PDB entry 8U8T | X-ray diffraction, 2.90 A resolution | chains B and C of the 3 polymer chains in the assembly

[Chain B (and C)]
Name: Copper oxidase
Organism: Streptomyces coelicolor
Notes: chain C of this document is another copy of the same molecule, construct and numbering; everything in this record applies to it too
UniProt: Q9XAL8 (Q9XAL8_STRCO); numbering as in UniProt (aligned over 1-343)
Amino-acid sequence (351 residues; each row starts with the number of its first residue):
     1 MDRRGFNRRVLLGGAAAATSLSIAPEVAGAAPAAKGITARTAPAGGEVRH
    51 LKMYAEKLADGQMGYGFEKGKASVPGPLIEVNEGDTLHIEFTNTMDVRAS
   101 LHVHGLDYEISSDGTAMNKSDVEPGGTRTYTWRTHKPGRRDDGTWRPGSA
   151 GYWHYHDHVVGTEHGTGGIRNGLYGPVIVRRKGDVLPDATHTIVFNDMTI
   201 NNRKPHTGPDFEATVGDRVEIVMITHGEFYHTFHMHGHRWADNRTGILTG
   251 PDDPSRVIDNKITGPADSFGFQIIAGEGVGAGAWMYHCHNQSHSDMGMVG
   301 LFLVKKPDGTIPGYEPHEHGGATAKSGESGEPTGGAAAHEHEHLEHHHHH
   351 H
Unresolved in the structure: 1-36, 315-351
Construct notes: engineered mutation Phe229 (Tyr in Q9XAL8), Asn290 (Val in Q9XAL8); expression tag (344-351)
Bound ions: Cu ion site 1: His102 (shared with His234(C) of chain C); Cu ion site 2: His104, His156 (together with hydroxide ion) (shared with His289(C) of chain C); Cu ion site 3: His158 (together with hydroxide ion) (shared with His236(C), His287(C) of chain C); Cu ion site 4: His231, Cys288, His293; Cu ion site 5: His234 (shared with 1 residue of chain A); Cu ion site 6: His236, His287 (together with hydroxide ion) (shared with 1 residue of chain A); Cu ion site 7: His289 (together with hydroxide ion) (shared with 2 residues of chain A)
Residues lining bound ligands:
  - boric acid (BO3): Asp242, Lys261, Ile262
  - glycine (GLY), molecule 1: Ala42, Pro43, Arg49, Glu80, Asn82, Arg180, Leu186
  - glycine (GLY), molecule 2: Glu56, Leu58, Gly70, Lys71, Ala72
  - glycine (GLY), molecule 3: Ala150, Gly151, Tyr152, Ile178, Val179, Arg180, Asp184, Glu220, Arg244, Thr245
  - glycine (GLY), molecule 4: Gly151, Tyr152, Trp153, Arg244, Ser268, Phe269
  - glycine (GLY), molecule 5: Asp242, Arg256, Ile258, Asn260, Lys261, Ile262
  - glycine (GLY), molecule 6: Arg256, Val257, Ile258
  - hydroxide ion (OH), molecule 1: His102, His104, His156, His158
  - hydroxide ion (OH), molecule 2: His234, His236, His287, His289

[Interface between chain B and chain C]
Residue-residue contacts (89; chain B residue first):
  His102(B) - His234(C)
  His102(B) - His236(C)
  His104(B) - His234(C)
  His104(B) - Asp259(C)  salt bridge
  His104(B) - His289(C)
  Gly105(B) - Arg239(C)  hydrogen bond (backbone-side chain)
  Gly105(B) - Asp259(C)  hydrogen bond (backbone-side chain)
  Asp107(B) - Arg239(C)  salt bridge
  Asp107(B) - Gly278(C)
  Asp107(B) - Val279(C)
  Tyr108(B) - His236(C)
  Tyr108(B) - Gly237(C)  hydrogen bond (side chain-backbone)
  Tyr108(B) - Val279(C)
  Tyr108(B) - Trp284(C)
  Glu109(B) - Val279(C)
  Glu109(B) - Trp284(C)
  Ile110(B) - Ala281(C)
  Ile110(B) - Ala283(C)
  Ile110(B) - Trp284(C)  hydrophobic
  Asp113(B) - His236(C)  salt bridge
  Thr115(B) - His236(C)
  Thr115(B) - Met285(C)
  Met117(B) - Ala283(C)
  Met117(B) - Met285(C)  hydrophobic
  Met117(B) - Leu301(C)  hydrophobic
  Asn118(B) - Ala283(C)
  Lys119(B) - Gly313(C)
  Lys119(B) - Tyr314(C)
  Arg133(B) - Gly278(C)  hydrogen bond (side chain-backbone)
  His135(B) - Arg239(C)
  Arg139(B) - Thr249(C)
  Arg139(B) - Pro251(C)
  Arg140(B) - Arg218(C)
  Arg140(B) - Ile274(C)
  Arg140(B) - Glu277(C)  salt bridge
  Asp142(B) - Ile37(C)
  Asp142(B) - Thr38(C)  hydrogen bond (backbone-backbone)
  Asp142(B) - Ala39(C)  hydrogen bond (backbone-backbone)
  Asp142(B) - Arg218(C)  salt bridge
  Gly143(B) - Ile37(C)
  Thr144(B) - Val185(C)
  Thr144(B) - Arg218(C)  hydrogen bond
  Trp145(B) - Leu248(C)
  Trp145(B) - Gly250(C)
  Trp145(B) - Pro251(C)  hydrophobic
  Arg146(B) - Glu277(C)  salt bridge
  Arg146(B) - Gly278(C)
  Pro147(B) - Leu248(C)  hydrophobic
  Pro147(B) - Val257(C)  hydrophobic
  Trp153(B) - Val257(C)
  Trp153(B) - Ile258(C)  hydrophobic
  Trp153(B) - Asp259(C)
  His156(B) - His289(C)  hydrogen bond
  His158(B) - His236(C)  hydrogen bond
  Thr162(B) - Asp295(C)  hydrogen bond
  His164(B) - Met285(C)
  His164(B) - Gln291(C)  hydrogen bond (backbone-side chain)
  His164(B) - Ser294(C)
  His164(B) - Asp295(C)
  His164(B) - Val299(C)
  Gly165(B) - Gln291(C)
  Thr166(B) - Gln291(C)  hydrogen bond
  Thr166(B) - Asp295(C)  hydrogen bond
  Ile169(B) - Gln291(C)
  Gly227(B) - Asn290(C)
  Gly227(B) - Gln291(C)  hydrogen bond (backbone-backbone)
  Glu228(B) - Asn290(C)  hydrogen bond (backbone-side chain)
  Glu228(B) - Ser292(C)  hydrogen bond
  Tyr230(B) - Tyr230(C)  hydrogen bond (side chain-backbone)
  Tyr230(B) - His231(C)  hydrogen bond (side chain-backbone)
  Tyr230(B) - Asn290(C)  hydrogen bond
  Asp242(B) - Arg256(C)  salt bridge
  Asn243(B) - Pro254(C)
  Asn243(B) - Arg256(C)  hydrogen bond (backbone-side chain)
  Arg244(B) - Arg256(C)
  Asp253(B) - Pro254(C)
  Pro254(B) - Pro254(C)
  Lys261(B) - Arg256(C)
  Ile262(B) - Ile262(C)  hydrophobic
  Gly264(B) - Thr232(C)
  Gly264(B) - Ile262(C)
  Pro265(B) - Thr232(C)  hydrogen bond (backbone-side chain)
  Pro265(B) - Asn260(C)  hydrogen bond (backbone-side chain)
  Pro265(B) - His289(C)
  Pro265(B) - Asn290(C)
  Ala266(B) - Asn260(C)
  Ala266(B) - His289(C)
  Asp267(B) - Asn260(C)  hydrogen bond
  Asp267(B) - Ile262(C)
Interface residues without a listed pair, chain B (50 interface residues in all): Leu106, Asp141, Gly148, Ser255, Thr263, Phe269
Interface residues without a listed pair, chain C (46 interface residues in all): Lys261, Gly282, His287, His293, Pro312

[In short]
50 residues of chain B face 46 of chain C across their interface, with 23 hydrogen bonds and 7 salt bridges.
Polar contacts include His104(B)-Asp259(C), Asp107(B)-Arg239(C) and Asp113(B)-His236(C). Chain B binds 6
copies of glycine, boric acid and hydroxide ion.
Chain B and chain C are both Copper oxidase (Streptomyces coelicolor); the structure, Y229F/V290N Streptomyces
coelicolor Laccase, was determined by X-ray diffraction (same publication as 8U8P, 8U8Q, 8U8R and 8U8S).
